Entry 7LI1 (X-ray diffraction, 1.75 A resolution); this record covers chain A.

# Chain A
Protein: Fe(3+) ABC transporter substrate-binding protein
Source organism: Moraxella catarrhalis
Reference sequence: A0A1E9VR34 (A0A1E9VR34_9GAMM); residues 1-312 here correspond to UniProt positions 20-331 (UniProt number = residue number + 19)
Amino-acid sequence (312 residues; numbered 1 to 312; the number before each row is that of its first residue):
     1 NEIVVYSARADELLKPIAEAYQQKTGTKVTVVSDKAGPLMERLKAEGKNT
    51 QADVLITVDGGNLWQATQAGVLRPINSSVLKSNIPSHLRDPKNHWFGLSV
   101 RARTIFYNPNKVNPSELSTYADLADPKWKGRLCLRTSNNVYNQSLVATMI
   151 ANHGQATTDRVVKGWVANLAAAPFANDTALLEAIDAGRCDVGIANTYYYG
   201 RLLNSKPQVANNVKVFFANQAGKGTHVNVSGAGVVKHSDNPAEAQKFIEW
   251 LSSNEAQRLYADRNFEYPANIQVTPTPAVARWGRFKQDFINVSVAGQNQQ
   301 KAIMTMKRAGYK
Disulfide bonds: Cys133-Cys189
Ion coordination: Fe ion: Tyr141, Tyr197, Tyr198
Ligand contacts:
  - carbonate ion (CO3), molecule 1: Arg135, Asn138, Asn139, Val140
  - carbonate ion (CO3), molecule 2: Asn270, Ile271, Val273, Thr274, Pro275
From the paper describing this entry:
  - Fe ion coordination: Tyr141, Tyr197, Tyr198
  - mutagenesis - Y141A, Y197A, Y198A: abolished growth in response to human Tf
  - mutagenesis - Y141A, Y197A, Y198A: abolished growth in response to human Lf

# Summary
Bound to chain A: carbonate ion. The Fe ion site is built by Tyr141, Tyr197 and Tyr198. The paper reports that
Y141A, Y197A and Y198A abolish growth in response to human Tf; Fe ion coordination by Tyr141, Tyr197 and
Tyr198.
Chain A is Fe(3+) ABC transporter substrate-binding protein (Moraxella catarrhalis); the structure, Crystal
structure of holo Moraxella catarrhalis ferric binding protein A in an open conformation, was determined by
X-ray diffraction.
